Entry 7UMS (electron microscopy, 3.50 A resolution); this record covers chains V and 3 of the 46 polymer chains in the assembly.

[Chain V]
Protein: Outer capsid protein VP8*
UniProt: X4YMN0 (X4YMN0_9REOV); residues 1-230 here = UniProt positions 1-230
Chain sequence (230 residues; numbered 1 to 230; the number before each row is that of its first residue):
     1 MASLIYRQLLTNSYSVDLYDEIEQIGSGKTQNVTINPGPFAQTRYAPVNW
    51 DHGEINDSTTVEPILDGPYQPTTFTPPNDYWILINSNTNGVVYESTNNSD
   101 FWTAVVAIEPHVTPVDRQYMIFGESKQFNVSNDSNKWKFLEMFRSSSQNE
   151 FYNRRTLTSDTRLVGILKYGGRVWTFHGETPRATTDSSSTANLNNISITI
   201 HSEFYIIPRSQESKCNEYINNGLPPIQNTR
Not modelled in the structure: 1, 27-230
Construct notes: conflict Gly28 (Glu in X4YMN0), Asp51 (Gly in X4YMN0)

[Chain 3]
Protein: Outer capsid protein VP5*
UniProt: X4YMN0 (X4YMN0_9REOV); residue numbers follow UniProt; this construct covers 247-775
Chain sequence (529 residues; row label = number of the first residue in the row):
   247 AQVDEDIIVSKTSLWKEMQYNRDIIIRFKFGNSIVKMGGLGYKWSEISYK
   297 AANYQYNYLRDGEQVTAHTTCSVNGVNNFSYNGGFLPTDFGISRYEVIKE
   347 NSYVYVDYWDDSKAFRNIVYVRSLAANLNSVRCTGGSYHFSLPVGAWPVI
   397 NGGAVSLHFAGVTLSTQFTDFVSLNSLRFRFSLTVDEPPFSILRTRTVNL
   447 YGLPAANPNNGNEYYEISGRFSLISLVPTNDDYQTPIMNSVTVRQDLERQ
   497 LTNLREEFNSLSQEIAMAQLIDLALLPLDMFSMFSGIKSTIDLTKSMATS
   547 VMKKFRKSKLATSISEMTNSLSDAASSASRNVSIRSNLSAISNWTNVSND
   597 VSNVTNSLNDISTQTSTIGKKLRLKEMITQTEGMSFDDISAAVLKTKIDM
   647 STQIGKNTLPDIVTEASEKFIPKRSYRILKDDEVMEINTEGKFFAYKINT
   697 FDEVPFDVNKFAELVTDSPVISAIIDFKTLKNLNDNYGITRTEALNLIKS
   747 NPNMLRNFINQNNPIIRNRIEQLILQCKL
Not modelled in the structure: 247-259, 575-604
Construct notes: conflict Asp250 (Asn in X4YMN0), Phe331 (Ser in X4YMN0), Ile364 (Met in X4YMN0), Arg378 (Lys in X4YMN0), His385 (Asp in X4YMN0), Leu388 (Ile in X4YMN0), Asn499 (Asp in X4YMN0), Asn605 (Ser in X4YMN0)

[Interface between chain V and chain 3]
Pairs across the interface (39):
  Ala2(V) - Ala520(3)  hydrogen bond (backbone-backbone)
  Ala2(V) - Leu522(3)  hydrogen bond (backbone-backbone)
  Ala2(V) - Leu524(3)
  Ala2(V) - Asp634(3)  hydrogen bond (backbone-side chain)
  Ala2(V) - Ala637(3)
  Ser3(V) - Ser631(3)
  Ser3(V) - Asp633(3)
  Ser3(V) - Asp634(3)  hydrogen bond (backbone-side chain)
  Leu4(V) - Pro523(3)  hydrophobic
  Leu4(V) - Leu524(3)
  Ile5(V) - Leu524(3)  hydrogen bond (backbone-backbone)
  Ile5(V) - Asp525(3)
  Ile5(V) - Met529(3)  hydrophobic
  Tyr6(V) - Ser636(3)  hydrogen bond
  Tyr6(V) - Ala637(3)
  Tyr6(V) - Leu640(3)
  Arg7(V) - Met623(3)
  Arg7(V) - Ile624(3)
  Arg7(V) - Thr625(3)  hydrogen bond (side chain-backbone)
  Arg7(V) - Gln626(3)
  Gln8(V) - Asp525(3)
  Gln8(V) - Met526(3)  hydrogen bond (side chain-backbone)
  Leu9(V) - Met526(3)  hydrophobic
  Leu9(V) - Val547(3)  hydrophobic
  Leu9(V) - Phe551(3)  hydrophobic
  Leu10(V) - Phe551(3)  hydrophobic
  Leu10(V) - Ala557(3)  hydrophobic
  Leu10(V) - Met623(3)  hydrophobic
  Asn12(V) - Met548(3)
  Ser13(V) - Met548(3)
  Ser13(V) - Arg552(3)
  Val16(V) - Thr545(3)
  Val16(V) - Met548(3)  hydrophobic
  Val16(V) - Lys549(3)
  Val16(V) - Arg552(3)
  Asp17(V) - Arg552(3)  salt bridge
  Tyr19(V) - Ser542(3)  hydrogen bond
  Tyr19(V) - Thr545(3)
  Asp20(V) - Lys549(3)
Also at the interface, not in a pair above, chain V (16 interface residues in all): Ser15
Also at the interface, not in a pair above, chain 3 (29 interface residues in all): Leu519, Phe530, Val659, Ser663

[Overview]
Chain V and chain 3 form an interface of 16 and 29 residues respectively, with 9 hydrogen bonds and 1 salt
bridge. Among the polar pairs are Asp17(V)-Arg552(3), Ala2(V)-Asp634(3) and Ser3(V)-Asp634(3).
Chain V is Outer capsid protein VP8* and chain 3 is Outer capsid protein VP5*; the structure, Structure of the
VP5*/VP8* assembly from the human rotavirus strain CDC-9 in complex with antibody 41 ..., was determined by
electron microscopy (same publication as 7UMT).
